PDB entry 6LBH | electron microscopy, 3.70 A resolution | chains D and C of the 6 polymer chains in the assembly

# Chain D
Molecule: Fab light chain
Organism: Mus musculus
Notes: antibody fragment or engineered binder
Sequence (216 residues; row label = number of the first residue in the row; note: 5 numbers in that range are skipped by the numbering (no residue carries them; nothing is unmodelled there)):
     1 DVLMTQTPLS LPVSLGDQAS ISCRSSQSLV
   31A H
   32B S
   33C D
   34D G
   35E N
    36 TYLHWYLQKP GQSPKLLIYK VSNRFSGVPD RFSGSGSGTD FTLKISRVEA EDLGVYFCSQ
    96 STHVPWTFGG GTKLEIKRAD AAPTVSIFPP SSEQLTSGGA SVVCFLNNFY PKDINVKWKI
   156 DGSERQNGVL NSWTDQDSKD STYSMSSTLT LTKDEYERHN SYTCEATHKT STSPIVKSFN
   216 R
Cystine bridges: Cys-23/Cys-93, Cys-139/Cys-199

# Chain C
Molecule: Fab heavy chain
Organism: Mus musculus
Notes: antibody fragment or engineered binder
Sequence (224 residues; each row starts with the number of its first residue; note: 11 numbers in that range are skipped by the numbering (no residue carries them; nothing is unmodelled there)):
     1 EVKLQESGVE LVKPGASVKI SCKASGYSFT GYNMNWVKQS HGKSLEWIGN IS
   53A P
    54 YYGTSIYNQN FKGKATLTVD RSSSTAYMQL
   84A N
   85B S
   86C L
    87 TSEDSAVYYC ARGESFSN
  105A Y
  106B E
  107C G
  108D Y
  109E Y
  110F A
  111G M
   112 DYWGQGTSVI VSSAKTTAPS VYPLAPVCGD TSGSSVTLGC LVKGYFPEPV TLTWNSGSLS
   172 SGVHTFPAVL QSDLYTLSSS VTVTSSTWPS QSITCNVAHP ASSTKVDKKI EPR
Cystine bridges: Cys-22/Cys-96, Cys-151/Cys-206

# Interface between chain D and chain C
Residue-residue contacts (74; chain D residue first):
  Tyr-37(D) with Tyr-109E(C), hydrophobic
  His-39(D) with Tyr-108D(C); Tyr-109E(C), hydrogen bond (side chain-backbone); Ala-110F(C), hydrogen bond (side chain-backbone)
  Tyr-41(D) with Ala-110F(C); Met-111G(C)
  Gln-43(D) with Gln-39(C), hydrogen bond; Tyr-95(C), hydrogen bond
  Gln-47(D) with Tyr-95(C), hydrogen bond (backbone-side chain)
  Ser-48(D) with Tyr-95(C); Gly-115(C), hydrogen bond (side chain-backbone)
  Pro-49(D) with Leu-45(C), hydrophobic; Tyr-95(C); Trp-114(C), hydrogen bond (backbone-side chain)
  Leu-51(D) with Met-111G(C)
  Tyr-54(D) with Tyr-108D(C), hydrophobic
  Lys-55(D) with Gly-107C(C); Tyr-108D(C)
  Phe-60(D) with Tyr-108D(C); Asp-112(C); Tyr-113(C)
  Ser-96(D) with Ala-110F(C)
  Pro-100(D) with Trp-47(C), hydrophobic; Asn-61(C)
  Trp-101(D) with Asn-35(C); Trp-47(C); Asn-50(C); Tyr-109E(C), hydrophobic
  Phe-103(D) with Leu-45(C), hydrophobic; Trp-47(C), hydrophobic; Met-111G(C), hydrophobic; Trp-114(C), hydrophobic
  Gly-104(D) with Ser-44(C)
  Gly-105(D) with Ser-44(C)
  Ile-122(D) with Val-138(C)
  Phe-123(D) with Leu-135(C); Ala-136(C); Thr-148(C); Leu-149(C); Gly-150(C)
  Pro-124(D) with Pro-137(C); Val-138(C); Arg-224(C), hydrogen bond (backbone-side chain)
  Pro-125(D) with Arg-224(C)
  Ser-126(D) with Tyr-133(C); Pro-134(C)
  Glu-128(D) with Tyr-133(C); Lys-219(C)
  Gln-129(D) with Tyr-133(C)
  Ser-132(D) with Tyr-133(C)
  Ser-136(D) with Leu-152(C); Lys-154(C)
  Val-138(D) with Leu-152(C), hydrophobic
  Phe-140(D) with Leu-135(C), hydrophobic; Gly-150(C); Ser-190(C); Ser-191(C)
  Asn-142(D) with Phe-177(C); Ser-191(C)
  Asn-143(D) with His-175(C), hydrogen bond
  Gly-163(D) with Gln-182(C)
  Leu-165(D) with Val-180(C), hydrophobic; Leu-181(C); Gln-182(C)
  Ser-167(D) with Phe-177(C); Pro-178(C); Val-180(C)
  Trp-168(D) with Pro-178(C)
  Ser-179(D) with His-175(C), hydrogen bond; Phe-177(C)
  Met-180(D) with Phe-177(C)
  Ser-181(D) with Phe-177(C)
  Thr-185(D) with Lys-154(C), hydrogen bond
  Phe-214(D) with Val-138(C), hydrophobic
Other interface residues (no listed pair), chain D (47 interface residues in all): Phe-92, Val-99, Ser-121, Ser-127, Asn-166, Thr-169, Asp-172, Thr-183
Other interface residues (no listed pair), chain C (46 interface residues in all): Val-37, Lys-43, Ile-59, Glu-100, Val-132, Thr-176, Thr-187, Ser-189

# Summary
Chain D and chain C form an interface of 47 and 46 residues respectively; the contacts include 11 hydrogen
bonds. Polar pairs include His-39(D)/Tyr-109E(C), His-39(D)/Ala-110F(C) and Gln-43(D)/Gln-39(C).
Chain D is Fab light chain and chain C is Fab heavy chain, both from Mus musculus; the structure, Cryo-EM
structure of the MgtE Mg2+ channel under Mg2+-free conditions, was determined by electron microscopy.
